Entry 7M8Q (X-ray diffraction, 2.08 A resolution); this record covers chains A and B of the 8 polymer chains in the assembly.

== Chain A ==
Name: Methane monooxygenase component A alpha chain
From: Methylosinus trichosporium OB3b
UniProtKB: A0A2D2D5X0 (A0A2D2D5X0_METTR); residues 12-526 here = UniProt positions 12-526
Amino-acid sequence (515 residues; row label = number of the first residue in the row):
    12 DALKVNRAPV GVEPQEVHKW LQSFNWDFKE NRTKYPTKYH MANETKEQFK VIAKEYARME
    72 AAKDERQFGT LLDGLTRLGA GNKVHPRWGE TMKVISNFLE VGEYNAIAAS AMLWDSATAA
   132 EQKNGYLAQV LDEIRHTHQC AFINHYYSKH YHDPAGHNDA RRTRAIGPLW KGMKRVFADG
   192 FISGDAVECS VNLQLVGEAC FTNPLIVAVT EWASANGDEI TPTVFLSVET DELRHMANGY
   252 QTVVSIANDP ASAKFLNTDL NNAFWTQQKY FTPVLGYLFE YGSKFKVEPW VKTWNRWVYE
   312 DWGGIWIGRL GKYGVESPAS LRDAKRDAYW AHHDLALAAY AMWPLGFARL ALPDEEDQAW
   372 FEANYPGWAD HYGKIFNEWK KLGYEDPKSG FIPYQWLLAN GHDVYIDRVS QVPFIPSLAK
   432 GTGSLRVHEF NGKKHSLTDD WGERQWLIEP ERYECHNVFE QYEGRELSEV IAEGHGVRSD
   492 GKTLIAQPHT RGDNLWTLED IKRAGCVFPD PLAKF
Bound ions: Fe ion site 1: Glu114, Glu144, His147 (together with benzoic acid); Fe ion site 2: Glu144, Glu209, Glu243, His246 (together with benzoic acid)
Residues lining bound ligands: benzoic acid (BEZ): Leu110, Gly113, Glu114, Ala117, Glu144, His147, Phe188, Phe192, Leu204, Gly208, Glu209, Thr213, Leu216, Glu243, His246

== Chain B ==
Name: Methane monooxygenase beta chain
From: Methylosinus trichosporium OB3b
UniProtKB: A0A2D2D5X7 (A0A2D2D5X7_METTR); numbering as in UniProt (aligned over 4-395)
Amino-acid sequence (392 residues; each row starts with the number of its first residue):
     4 PQSSQVTKRG LTDPERAAII AAAVPDHALD TQRKYHYFIQ PRWKRLSEYE QLSCYAQPNP
    64 DWIAGGLDWG DWTQKFHGGR PSWGNESTEL RTTDWYRHRD PARRWHHPYV KDKSEEARYT
   124 QRFLAAYSSE GSIRTIDPYW RDEILNKYFG ALLYSEYGLF NAHSSVGRDC LSDTIRQTAV
   184 FAALDKVDNA QMIQMERLFI AKLVPGFDAS TDVPKKIWTT DPIYSGARAT VQEIWQGVQD
   244 WNEILWAGHA VYDATFGQFA RREFFQRLAT VYGDTLTPFF TAQSQTYFQT TRGAIDDLFV
   304 YCLANDSEFG AHNRTFLNAW TEHYLASSVA ALKDFVGLYA KVEKVAGATD RAGVSEALQR
   364 VFGDWKIDYA DKIGFRVDVD QKVDAVLAGY KN

== Chain A / chain B interface ==
Residue-residue contacts (261):
  Asp12(A) - Arg137(B)
  Ala13(A) - Arg137(B)
  Leu14(A) - Arg137(B)  hydrogen bond (backbone-side chain)
  Val16(A) - Gly134(B)
  Val16(A) - Ile136(B)  hydrophobic
  Val16(A) - Arg137(B)
  Val16(A) - Leu206(B)
  Asn17(A) - Ser131(B)
  Arg18(A) - Ser131(B)
  Arg18(A) - Ser132(B)  hydrogen bond (side chain-backbone)
  Ala19(A) - Ser131(B)
  Pro20(A) - Ala128(B)
  Pro20(A) - Ser131(B)
  Pro20(A) - Ser132(B)
  Val21(A) - Leu127(B)
  Val21(A) - Ala128(B)  hydrogen bond (backbone-backbone)
  Val21(A) - Ser131(B)  hydrogen bond (backbone-side chain)
  Val21(A) - Phe202(B)
  Gly22(A) - Gln124(B)
  Gly22(A) - Lys205(B)  hydrogen bond (backbone-side chain)
  Val23(A) - Gln124(B)  hydrogen bond (backbone-side chain)
  Val23(A) - Met198(B)
  Val23(A) - Phe202(B)  hydrophobic
  Glu27(A) - Leu201(B)
  Glu27(A) - Lys205(B)  salt bridge
  Val28(A) - Gln194(B)
  Val28(A) - Met198(B)  hydrophobic
  Val28(A) - Leu201(B)  hydrophobic
  Trp31(A) - Gln197(B)
  Trp31(A) - Leu201(B)
  Trp31(A) - Ser213(B)
  Trp31(A) - Thr214(B)
  Leu32(A) - Gln194(B)
  Ser34(A) - Tyr157(B)  hydrogen bond (backbone-side chain)
  Ser34(A) - Thr214(B)  hydrogen bond
  Ser34(A) - Lys218(B)
  Phe35(A) - Leu156(B)  hydrophobic
  Phe35(A) - Tyr157(B)
  Phe35(A) - Tyr160(B)
  Phe35(A) - Ala193(B)
  Phe35(A) - Gln197(B)
  Asn36(A) - Tyr160(B)
  Asn36(A) - Lys218(B)  hydrogen bond (backbone-side chain)
  Asn36(A) - Trp238(B)
  Trp37(A) - Tyr157(B)
  Trp37(A) - Gly161(B)
  Trp37(A) - Trp221(B)
  Trp37(A) - Thr222(B)
  Trp37(A) - Arg231(B)
  Trp37(A) - Gln235(B)  hydrogen bond
  Trp37(A) - Trp238(B)  hydrophobic
  Phe39(A) - Gln235(B)
  Phe39(A) - Trp238(B)  hydrophobic
  Phe39(A) - Gln239(B)
  Glu41(A) - Gln239(B)
  Asn42(A) - Trp238(B)
  Asn42(A) - Gln239(B)  hydrogen bond
  Arg43(A) - Gln239(B)  hydrogen bond (backbone-side chain)
  Lys45(A) - Ser168(B)  hydrogen bond
  Lys45(A) - Trp238(B)  hydrogen bond (side chain-backbone)
  Lys45(A) - Gln239(B)
  Lys45(A) - Val241(B)  hydrogen bond (side chain-backbone)
  Lys45(A) - Gln242(B)
  Lys45(A) - Ile247(B)
  Tyr46(A) - Ser168(B)  hydrogen bond (side chain-backbone)
  Tyr46(A) - Arg171(B)
  Tyr46(A) - Asp172(B)  hydrogen bond
  Tyr46(A) - Gln242(B)
  Ile63(A) - Gln194(B)
  Ala64(A) - Lys116(B)
  Ala64(A) - Leu187(B)  hydrophobic
  Ala64(A) - Asp191(B)
  Ala64(A) - Gln194(B)  hydrogen bond (backbone-side chain)
  Lys65(A) - Lys116(B)
  Lys65(A) - Glu119(B)
  Lys65(A) - Ala120(B)
  Lys65(A) - Asp191(B)  salt bridge
  Lys65(A) - Met195(B)  hydrogen bond
  Lys65(A) - Gln286(B)  hydrogen bond
  Lys65(A) - Tyr290(B)  hydrogen bond
  Tyr67(A) - His109(B)  hydrogen bond
  Tyr67(A) - Val113(B)  hydrophobic
  Ala68(A) - Val113(B)
  Ala68(A) - Lys116(B)
  Ala68(A) - Ser117(B)
  Arg69(A) - Ser117(B)
  Arg69(A) - Arg121(B)
  Ala72(A) - Val113(B)
  Ala72(A) - Ser117(B)
  Asp75(A) - His110(B)  salt bridge
  Asp75(A) - Val113(B)
  Glu76(A) - Lys114(B)
  Phe79(A) - Trp108(B)  hydrophobic
  Phe79(A) - His110(B)
  Asn93(A) - Val27(B)
  Lys94(A) - Leu14(B)
  Lys94(A) - Ile23(B)
  Val95(A) - Ile23(B)
  Val95(A) - Val27(B)
  His96(A) - Ile23(B)
  His96(A) - Ala26(B)
  Pro97(A) - Ala26(B)
  Pro97(A) - Val27(B)
  Glu111(A) - Tyr38(B)
  Val112(A) - Pro61(B)  hydrophobic
  Tyr115(A) - Gln60(B)  hydrogen bond
  Tyr115(A) - Ser175(B)  hydrogen bond (side chain-backbone)
  Tyr115(A) - Asp176(B)  hydrogen bond (side chain-backbone)
  Tyr115(A) - Arg179(B)  hydrogen bond
  Asn116(A) - Trp86(B)
  Ile118(A) - Arg179(B)
  Ala119(A) - Trp86(B)  hydrophobic
  Ala119(A) - Gly170(B)
  Ala119(A) - Arg171(B)
  Ala122(A) - Ser167(B)
  Ala122(A) - Gly170(B)
  Ala122(A) - Arg171(B)
  Met123(A) - Arg171(B)  hydrogen bond
  Trp125(A) - Phe163(B)  hydrophobic
  Trp125(A) - Asn164(B)  hydrogen bond
  Trp125(A) - His166(B)
  Trp125(A) - Ser167(B)
  Trp125(A) - Ala186(B)  hydrophobic
  Asp126(A) - Ser167(B)  hydrogen bond
  Asp126(A) - Ser168(B)
  Ala131(A) - Tyr160(B)
  Lys134(A) - Phe163(B)
  Lys134(A) - Asn164(B)
  Asn135(A) - Gln194(B)  hydrogen bond
  Leu138(A) - Phe163(B)  hydrophobic
  Leu138(A) - Leu187(B)  hydrophobic
  Leu138(A) - Val190(B)  hydrophobic
  Val141(A) - Val183(B)  hydrophobic
  Leu142(A) - His109(B)  hydrogen bond (backbone-side chain)
  Leu142(A) - Val183(B)  hydrophobic
  Leu142(A) - Phe184(B)  hydrophobic
  Leu142(A) - Leu187(B)  hydrophobic
  Ile145(A) - Val183(B)  hydrophobic
  Arg146(A) - His109(B)
  His149(A) - Leu55(B)
  His149(A) - Ser56(B)
  His149(A) - Trp108(B)
  His149(A) - His109(B)  hydrogen bond (side chain-backbone)
  His149(A) - Gln180(B)  hydrogen bond
  Ala152(A) - Tyr38(B)
  Ala152(A) - Leu55(B)
  Phe153(A) - Glu51(B)
  Phe153(A) - Leu55(B)
  Asn155(A) - Tyr38(B)
  His156(A) - Tyr38(B)
  His156(A) - Glu51(B)  salt bridge
  His156(A) - Gln54(B)
  Ser159(A) - Arg36(B)  hydrogen bond (backbone-side chain)
  Ser159(A) - Tyr38(B)
  Lys160(A) - Arg36(B)
  His161(A) - Arg36(B)
  Tyr162(A) - Arg36(B)  hydrogen bond (backbone-side chain)
  His163(A) - Val27(B)
  His163(A) - Pro28(B)
  His163(A) - Ala31(B)
  His163(A) - Leu32(B)  hydrogen bond (backbone-backbone)
  Asp164(A) - Leu32(B)
  Pro165(A) - Asp33(B)
  Pro165(A) - Gln35(B)
  Ala166(A) - Asp33(B)
  His168(A) - Tyr38(B)
  Asn169(A) - Gln35(B)  hydrogen bond (side chain-backbone)
  Asn169(A) - Lys37(B)
  Asn169(A) - Tyr38(B)
  Asn169(A) - His39(B)  hydrogen bond (backbone-backbone)
  Asn169(A) - Tyr40(B)
  Asp170(A) - His39(B)
  Asp170(A) - Tyr40(B)  hydrogen bond
  Asp170(A) - Phe41(B)
  Ala171(A) - His39(B)  hydrogen bond (backbone-side chain)
  Arg172(A) - Tyr38(B)
  Arg172(A) - His39(B)  hydrogen bond (backbone-side chain)
  Arg172(A) - Gln54(B)  hydrogen bond (side chain-backbone)
  Arg172(A) - Leu55(B)  hydrogen bond (side chain-backbone)
  Arg172(A) - Ser56(B)
  Arg172(A) - Cys57(B)  hydrogen bond (side chain-backbone)
  Arg172(A) - Tyr58(B)
  Arg172(A) - Ala59(B)
  Arg173(A) - Tyr40(B)  hydrogen bond
  Arg173(A) - Phe41(B)
  Arg175(A) - Tyr58(B)
  Arg175(A) - Ala59(B)
  Arg175(A) - Pro61(B)
  Ala176(A) - Asp71(B)
  Ala176(A) - Trp72(B)  hydrogen bond (backbone-side chain)
  Trp181(A) - Pro61(B)  hydrophobic
  Trp181(A) - Asp71(B)  hydrogen bond
  Lys182(A) - Trp72(B)  hydrogen bond (side chain-backbone)
  Lys182(A) - Thr76(B)
  Lys185(A) - Asp71(B)  salt bridge
  Lys185(A) - Thr76(B)  hydrogen bond (backbone-side chain)
  Arg186(A) - Thr76(B)
  Arg186(A) - Gln77(B)  hydrogen bond
  Asp190(A) - Trp75(B)
  Asp190(A) - Thr76(B)  hydrogen bond
  Asp190(A) - Gln77(B)
  Asp190(A) - Ser85(B)  hydrogen bond
  Gly191(A) - Gln77(B)
  Ile193(A) - Phe79(B)
  Ile193(A) - Ser85(B)
  Ile193(A) - Trp86(B)  hydrophobic
  Ile193(A) - Arg171(B)  hydrogen bond (backbone-side chain)
  Ser194(A) - Gln77(B)  hydrogen bond (side chain-backbone)
  Ser194(A) - Lys78(B)
  Ser194(A) - Phe79(B)
  Ser194(A) - Ser85(B)  hydrogen bond
  Gly195(A) - Phe79(B)
  Glu222(A) - Thr10(B)  hydrogen bond
  Ser225(A) - Arg12(B)
  Ser225(A) - Gly13(B)  hydrogen bond (backbone-backbone)
  Ala226(A) - Thr10(B)
  Ala226(A) - Lys11(B)
  Ala226(A) - Gly13(B)  hydrogen bond (backbone-backbone)
  Ala226(A) - Arg19(B)
  Asn227(A) - Ile23(B)
  Gly228(A) - Gly13(B)
  Gly228(A) - Leu14(B)
  Gly228(A) - Ile23(B)
  Glu230(A) - Arg12(B)  salt bridge
  Glu230(A) - Leu14(B)
  Phe296(A) - Arg19(B)
  Phe296(A) - Ile22(B)  hydrophobic
  Phe296(A) - Ile23(B)  hydrophobic
  Val298(A) - Gln8(B)
  Val298(A) - Thr10(B)
  Arg360(A) - Leu32(B)
  Gln422(A) - Thr76(B)
  Glu460(A) - His80(B)
  Glu462(A) - Lys78(B)
  Glu462(A) - His80(B)
  Glu462(A) - Gly81(B)  hydrogen bond (side chain-backbone)
  Glu462(A) - Gly82(B)
  Arg463(A) - Thr76(B)
  Arg463(A) - Gln77(B)
  Arg463(A) - Lys78(B)  hydrogen bond (side chain-backbone)
  Arg463(A) - Phe79(B)
  Arg463(A) - His80(B)  hydrogen bond
  Tyr464(A) - Thr76(B)
  Tyr464(A) - Gln77(B)  hydrogen bond
  Glu465(A) - Asp74(B)
  Glu465(A) - Lys78(B)  salt bridge
  Cys466(A) - Asp74(B)
  Cys466(A) - Trp75(B)
  Cys466(A) - Thr76(B)
  His467(A) - Gly73(B)
  His467(A) - Asp74(B)  hydrogen bond (side chain-backbone)
  Asn468(A) - Trp72(B)
  Gln472(A) - Trp72(B)
  Tyr473(A) - Trp72(B)
  Arg489(A) - Leu32(B)  hydrogen bond (side chain-backbone)
  Arg489(A) - Asp33(B)
  Ser490(A) - Asp33(B)  hydrogen bond
  Ser490(A) - Thr34(B)
  Gly503(A) - Pro28(B)
  Gly503(A) - His30(B)  hydrogen bond (backbone-side chain)
  Gly503(A) - Leu32(B)
Other interface residues (no listed pair), chain A (122 interface residues in all): Lys15, Pro47, Glu71, Ala91, Thr148, Tyr158, Lys297, Val420, Val469, Thr501, Arg502
Other interface residues (no listed pair), chain B (115 interface residues in all): Leu70, Arg83, Tyr112, Glu133, Val234

== Summary ==
122 residues of chain A face 115 of chain B across their interface; the contacts include 66 hydrogen bonds and
7 salt bridges. Among the polar pairs are Glu27(A)-Lys205(B), Lys65(A)-Asp191(B) and Asp75(A)-His110(B). Bound
to chain A: benzoic acid.
Chain A is Methane monooxygenase component A alpha chain and chain B is Methane monooxygenase beta chain, both
from Methylosinus trichosporium OB3b; the structure, Complex structure of Methane monooxygenase hydroxylase
and regulatory subunit with fluorosubstituted tryptophans, was determined by X-ray diffraction together with
7M8R from the same study.
